PDB entry 1NRR | X-ray diffraction, 2.40 A resolution | chains L and H of the 3 polymer chains in the assembly

== Chain L ==
Name: Thrombin light chain
From: Homo sapiens
Notes: EC 3.4.21.5
Reference sequence: P00734 (THRB_HUMAN); the construct lacks a stretch of the UniProt sequence, so the offset changes along the chain: -5 to 0 = UniProt 328-333; 1-14 = UniProt 336-349; 15-18 = UniProt 360-363
Chain sequence (36 residues; row label = number of the first residue in the row; a row labelled like 14A-14J holds insertion residues (14A, then the next letters in order); numbers below 1 keep their minus sign (Thr-5 is residue -5)):
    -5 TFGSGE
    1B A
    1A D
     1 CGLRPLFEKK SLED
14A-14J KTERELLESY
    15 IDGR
Unresolved in the structure: -5 to 0, 15-18
UniProt features mapped onto this chain:
  - site: Arg18 (Cleavage)

== Chain H ==
Name: Thrombin heavy chain
From: Homo sapiens
Notes: EC 3.4.21.5
Reference sequence: P00734 (THRB_HUMAN); the construct lacks a stretch of the UniProt sequence and is renumbered around it, so the offset changes along the chain: 16-36 = UniProt 364-384; 37-60 = UniProt 386-409; 61-77 = UniProt 419-435; 78-97 = UniProt 437-456; 7 more segments
Chain sequence (259 residues; each row starts with the number of its first residue; note: 4 numbers in that range are skipped by the numbering (no residue carries them; nothing is unmodelled there); a row labelled like 60A-60I holds insertion residues (60A, then the next letters in order)):
    16 IVEGSDAEIG MSPWQVMLFR K
   36A S
    37 PQELLCGASL ISDRWVLTAA HCLL
60A-60I YPPWDKNFT
    61 ENDLLVRIGK HSRTRYE
   77A R
    78 NIEKISMLEK IYIHPRYNWR
   97A E
    98 NLDRDIALMK LKKPVAFSDY IHPVCLPDRE TA
129A-129C ASL
   130 LQAGYKGRVT GWGNLKE
146A-146H TWTANVGK
   150 GQPSVLQVVN LPIVERPVCK DSTRIRITDN MFCAG
  184A Y
   185 KP
186A-186D DEGK
   187 RGDACEGDSG GPFVMKSP
204A-204B FN
   205 NRWYQMGIVS WGE
   219 GCD
  221A R
   222 DGKYGFYTHV FRLKKWIQKV IDQFGE
Unresolved in the structure: 146A-146H, 246-247
UniProt features mapped onto this chain:
  - region: Ala183 to Val200 (High affinity receptor-binding region which is also known as the TP508 peptide)
  - active site (Charge relay system): His57, Asp102, Ser195
  - glycosylation: Asn60G (N-linked (GlcNAc...) (complex) asparagine)
Cystine bridges: Cys42-Cys58, Cys168-Cys182, Cys191-Cys220
Covalently attached groups: compound 0G6 linked to His57, Ser195
Residues lining bound ligands: 0G6 (D-phenylalanyl-N-[(2S,3S)-6-{[amino(iminio)methyl]amino}-1-chloro-2-hydroxyhexan-3-yl]-L-prolinamide): Cys42, Tyr60A, Trp60D, Glu97A, Asn98, Leu99, Ile174, Asp189, Ala190, Cys191, Glu192, Gly193, Asp194, Val213, Ser214, Trp215, Gly216, Glu217, Gly219, Cys220, Gly226

== How chain L and chain H interact ==
Residue-residue contacts - 57 pairs, chain L then chain H:
  Cys1(L) - Pro120(H)
  Cys1(L) - Val121(H)
  Cys1(L) - Cys122(H)  disulfide
  Cys1(L) - Arg206(H)  hydrogen bond (backbone-side chain)
  Asp1A(L) - His119(H)  hydrogen bond (backbone-side chain)
  Asp1A(L) - Arg206(H)
  Ala1B(L) - Arg206(H)  hydrogen bond (backbone-side chain)
  Gly2(L) - Trp29(H)
  Gly2(L) - Pro120(H)  hydrogen bond (backbone-backbone)
  Gly2(L) - Cys122(H)  hydrogen bond (backbone-side chain)
  Gly2(L) - Arg206(H)
  Gly2(L) - Trp207(H)  hydrogen bond (backbone-backbone)
  Leu3(L) - His119(H)  hydrogen bond (backbone-side chain)
  Leu3(L) - Asn205(H)
  Leu3(L) - Arg206(H)
  Arg4(L) - Gly25(H)
  Arg4(L) - Met26(H)  hydrogen bond (side chain-backbone)
  Arg4(L) - Pro28(H)
  Arg4(L) - Trp29(H)
  Arg4(L) - Arg137(H)
  Arg4(L) - Trp207(H)
  Pro5(L) - Ser115(H)
  Pro5(L) - Asp116(H)
  Pro5(L) - His119(H)
  Leu6(L) - Asp116(H)
  Phe7(L) - Ile24(H)
  Phe7(L) - Gly25(H)
  Phe7(L) - Met26(H)
  Glu8(L) - Lys202(H)  salt bridge
  Glu8(L) - Asn205(H)
  Glu8(L) - Trp207(H)  hydrogen bond
  Lys9(L) - His119(H)
  Asp14(L) - Glu23(H)
  Asp14(L) - Met26(H)
  Asp14(L) - Arg137(H)  salt bridge
  Lys14A(L) - Glu23(H)  hydrogen bond (backbone-side chain)
  Thr14B(L) - Arg137(H)  hydrogen bond
  Thr14B(L) - Asn159(H)  hydrogen bond
  Glu14C(L) - Arg137(H)
  Glu14C(L) - Lys202(H)  salt bridge
  Glu14E(L) - Lys135(H)  salt bridge
  Glu14E(L) - Asn159(H)  hydrogen bond
  Glu14E(L) - Tyr184A(H)  hydrogen bond
  Leu14F(L) - Lys135(H)
  Leu14F(L) - Gly136(H)
  Leu14F(L) - Asn159(H)
  Leu14F(L) - Trp207(H)  hydrophobic
  Leu14G(L) - Lys202(H)
  Leu14G(L) - Pro204(H)  hydrophobic
  Ser14I(L) - Gly133(H)
  Ser14I(L) - Tyr134(H)
  Ser14I(L) - Lys135(H)  hydrogen bond (side chain-backbone)
  Tyr14J(L) - Tyr134(H)  hydrophobic
  Tyr14J(L) - Lys135(H)  hydrogen bond (side chain-backbone)
  Tyr14J(L) - Met201(H)  hydrophobic
  Tyr14J(L) - Lys202(H)
  Tyr14J(L) - Pro204(H)  hydrophobic
Interface residues without a listed pair, chain H (27 interface residues in all): Tyr117, Ser203
Cross-chain cystine bridges: Cys1(L)-Cys122(H)

== Summary ==
The interface between chain L and chain H involves 20 residues on one side and 27 on the other; the contacts
include 1 disulfide bond, 16 hydrogen bonds and 4 salt bridges. Polar contacts include Glu8(L)-Lys202(H),
Glu14E(L)-Lys135(H) and Asp14(L)-Arg137(H).
Here chain L is Thrombin light chain and chain H is Thrombin heavy chain, both from Homo sapiens. Entry 1NRR
(Crystallographic structures of Thrombin complexed with Thrombin receptor peptides: Existence of expected and
novel binding modes) was determined by X-ray diffraction, deposited together with 1NRN, 1NRO, 1NRP, 1NRQ and
1NRS.
